4TV3 - chain A; structure by X-ray diffraction, 2.85 A resolution.

Chain A:
Molecule: Phosphatidylinositol 4,5-bisphosphate 3-kinase catalytic subunit alpha isoform
Source organism: Homo sapiens
Notes: EC 2.7.1.153, 2.7.11.1
Reference sequence: P42336 (PK3CA_HUMAN); numbering as in UniProt (aligned over 105-1048)
Sequence (946 residues; each row starts with the number of its first residue):
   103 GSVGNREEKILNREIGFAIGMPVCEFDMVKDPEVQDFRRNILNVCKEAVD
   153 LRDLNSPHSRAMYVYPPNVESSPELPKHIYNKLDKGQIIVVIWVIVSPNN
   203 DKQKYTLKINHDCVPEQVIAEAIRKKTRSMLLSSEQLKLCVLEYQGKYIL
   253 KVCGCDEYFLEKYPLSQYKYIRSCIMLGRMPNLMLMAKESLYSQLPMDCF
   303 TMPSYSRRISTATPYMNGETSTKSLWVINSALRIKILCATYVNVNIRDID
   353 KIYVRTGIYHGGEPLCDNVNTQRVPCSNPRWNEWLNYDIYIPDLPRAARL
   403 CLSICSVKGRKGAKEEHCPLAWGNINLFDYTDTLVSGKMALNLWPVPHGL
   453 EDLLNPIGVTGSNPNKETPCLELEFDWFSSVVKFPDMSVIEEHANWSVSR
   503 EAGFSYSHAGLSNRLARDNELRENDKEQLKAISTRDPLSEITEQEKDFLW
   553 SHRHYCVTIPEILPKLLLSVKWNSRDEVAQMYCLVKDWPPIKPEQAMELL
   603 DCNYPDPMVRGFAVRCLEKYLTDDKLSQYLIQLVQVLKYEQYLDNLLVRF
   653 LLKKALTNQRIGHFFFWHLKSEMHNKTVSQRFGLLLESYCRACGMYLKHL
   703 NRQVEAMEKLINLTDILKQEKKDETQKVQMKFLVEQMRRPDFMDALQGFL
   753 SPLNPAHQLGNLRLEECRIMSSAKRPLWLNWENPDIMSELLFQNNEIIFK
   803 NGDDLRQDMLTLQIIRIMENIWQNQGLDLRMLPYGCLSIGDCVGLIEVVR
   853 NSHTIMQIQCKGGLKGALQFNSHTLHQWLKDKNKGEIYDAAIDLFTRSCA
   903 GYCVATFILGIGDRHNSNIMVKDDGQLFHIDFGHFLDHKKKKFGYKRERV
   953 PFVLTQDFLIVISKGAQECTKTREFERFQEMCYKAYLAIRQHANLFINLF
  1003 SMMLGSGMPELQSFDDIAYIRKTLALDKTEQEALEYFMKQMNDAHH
Not modelled in the structure: 103-106, 234-245, 310-324, 348-351, 411-416, 865-871, 940-950, 966-971, 1047-1048
Sequence notes: expression tag (103-104)
Small-molecule neighbours: ML9 (2-amino-8-[trans-4-(2-hydroxyethoxy)cyclohexyl]-6-(6-methoxypyridin-3-yl)-4-methylpyrido[2,3-d]pyrimidin-7(8H)-one): Arg770, Met772, Trp780, Ile800, Lys802, Leu807, Asp810, Tyr836, Ile848, Glu849, Val850, Val851, Ser854, Thr856, Met858, Gln859, Met922, Phe930, Ile932, Asp933
From the paper describing this entry:
  - disease-associated variants - E542K, E545K, H1047R: increased catalytic activity (citing earlier work)

Overview:
Ligands of chain A: compound ML9. From the paper: E542K, E545K and H1047R increase catalytic activity.
Chain A is Phosphatidylinositol 4,5-bisphosphate 3-kinase catalytic subunit alpha isoform (Homo sapiens); the
structure, Isolated p110a subunit of PI3Ka provides a platform for structure-based drug design, was determined
by X-ray diffraction, deposited together with 4TUU.
